PDB entry 7PIK | electron microscopy, 2.68 A resolution | chains C and L of the 7 polymer chains in the assembly

[Chain C]
Name: Transposon Tn7 transposition protein TnsB
From: Escherichia coli
UniProtKB: P13989 (TNSB_ECOLX); residues 1-702 here = UniProt positions 1-702
Sequence (703 residues; numbered 0 to 702; the number before each row is that of its first residue; numbering starts at 0):
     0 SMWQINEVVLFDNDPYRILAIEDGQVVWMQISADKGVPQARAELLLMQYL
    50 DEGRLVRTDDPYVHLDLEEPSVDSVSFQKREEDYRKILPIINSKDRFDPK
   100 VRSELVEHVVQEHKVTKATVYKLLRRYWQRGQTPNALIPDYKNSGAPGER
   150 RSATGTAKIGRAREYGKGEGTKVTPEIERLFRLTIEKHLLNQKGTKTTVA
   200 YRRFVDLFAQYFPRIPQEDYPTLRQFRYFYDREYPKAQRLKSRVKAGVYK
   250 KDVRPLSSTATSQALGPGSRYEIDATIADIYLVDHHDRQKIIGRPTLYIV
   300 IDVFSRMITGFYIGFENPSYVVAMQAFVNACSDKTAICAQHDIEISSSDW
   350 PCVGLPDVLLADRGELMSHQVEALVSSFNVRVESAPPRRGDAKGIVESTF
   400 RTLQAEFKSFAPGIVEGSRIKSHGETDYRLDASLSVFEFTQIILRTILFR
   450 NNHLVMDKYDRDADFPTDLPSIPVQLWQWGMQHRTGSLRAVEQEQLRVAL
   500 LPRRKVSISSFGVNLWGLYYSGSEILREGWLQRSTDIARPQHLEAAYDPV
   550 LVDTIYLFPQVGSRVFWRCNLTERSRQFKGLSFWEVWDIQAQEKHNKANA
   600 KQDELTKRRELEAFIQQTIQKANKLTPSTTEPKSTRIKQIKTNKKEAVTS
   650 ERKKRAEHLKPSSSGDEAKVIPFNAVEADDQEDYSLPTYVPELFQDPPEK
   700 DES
Not modelled in the structure: 0, 151-168, 236-262, 414-430, 535-539, 625-702
Construct notes: expression tag (0)
Swiss-Prot annotation at these positions:
  - DNA-binding region: Val105 to Arg124 (H-T-H motif)
  - region: Tyr140 to Val172 (Linker 1), Pro234 to Gly267 (Linker 2)
  - mutagenesis: Leu43 (L43W: Binds dsDNA less well, 80% reduction in transposition efficiency), Lys99 to Arg101 (Reduced DNA-binding, loss of transposition), Thr115 to Thr118 (Reduced DNA-binding, loss of transposition), Lys116 (K116A: Nearly wild-type DNA-binding, 50% transposition efficiency), Tyr120 to Lys121 (Reduced DNA-binding, loss of transposition), Arg124 to Arg125 (Reduced DNA-binding, loss of transposition), Pro133 (P133W: Binds dsDNA less well, 50% reduction in transposition efficiency), Ser143 to Arg150 (Reduced DNA-binding, loss of transposition), Lys157 (K157A: Nearly wild-type DNA-binding, only 10% transposition efficiency), Arg160 (R160A: Nearly wild-type DNA-binding, only 25% transposition efficiency), Arg223 (R223A: Reduced DNA-binding, loss of transposition), Gln224 to Arg226 (Reduced DNA-binding, loss of transposition), 13 further mutagenesis entries in UniProt
What the authors report for this chain:
  - catalytic residues: Asp273, Asp361, Glu396 (citing earlier work)
  - self-association interface (contacts with another copy of this molecule): Leu525
  - binding site for Right end fragment of Tn7 transposon: Lys34, Gly35, Arg101, Ser102, Lys116, Tyr120, Tyr140, Ser143, Gly147, Arg150, Lys157, Arg162, Glu163, Thr221, Arg223, Gln224, Tyr227
  - binding site for Right end fragment of Tn7 transposon (chain L): Arg160, Thr196, Thr197, Arg201, Arg226
  - mutagenesis - K116A: decreased growth
  - mutagenesis - L43W, K116A, P133W, K157A, L525W: decreased binding to Right end fragment of Tn7 transposon
  - mutagenesis - R160A: unchanged binding to Right end fragment of Tn7 transposon

[Chain L]
Molecule: Right end fragment of Tn7 transposon
Sequence (70 nucleotides; numbered 1 to 70; the number before each row is that of its first residue):
     1 TGTGGGCGGACAATAAAGTCTTAAACTGAACAAAATAGATCTAAACTATG
    51 ACAATAAAGTCTTAAACTAG
Not modelled in the structure: 1-7

[Interface between chain C and chain L]
Contacting residue pairs (26):
  Lys78(C) - DC61(L)  phosphate contact
  Lys78(C) - DT62(L)  salt bridge to the phosphate
  Lys113(C) - DT63(L)  phosphate contact
  Thr115(C) - DT63(L)  phosphate contact
  Thr118(C) - DT62(L)  sugar contact
  Thr118(C) - DT63(L)  phosphate contact
  Arg125(C) - DC61(L)  salt bridge to the phosphate
  Pro138(C) - DC61(L)  phosphate contact
  Asp139(C) - DT60(L)  sugar contact
  Asp139(C) - DC61(L)  hydrogen bond to the phosphate
  Tyr140(C) - DC61(L)  sugar contact
  Asn142(C) - DG59(L)  sugar contact
  Asn142(C) - DT60(L)  phosphate contact
  Ser143(C) - DG59(L)  base contact
  Ser143(C) - DT60(L)  sugar contact
  Gly144(C) - DA58(L)  base contact
  Gly144(C) - DG59(L)  sugar contact
  Arg150(C) - DA56(L)  base contact
  Arg150(C) - DA57(L)  hydrogen bond to the base
  Lys195(C) - DA48(L)  phosphate contact
  Thr196(C) - DA48(L)  phosphate contact
  Thr197(C) - DT47(L)  hydrogen bond to the phosphate
  Thr197(C) - DA48(L)  phosphate contact
  Arg201(C) - DT47(L)  salt bridge to the phosphate
  Arg223(C) - DA51(L)  base contact
  Arg226(C) - DA48(L)  salt bridge to the phosphate
Other interface residues (no listed pair), chain C (21 interface residues in all): Val114, Lys121, Ala145
Other interface residues (no listed pair), chain L (14 interface residues in all): DT49, DC52, DA64

[In short]
21 residues of chain C face 14 of chain L across their interface, with 3 hydrogen bonds and 4 salt bridges.
Among the polar pairs are Arg150(C)-DA57(L), Asp139(C)-DC61(L) and Thr197(C)-DT47(L). From the paper:
catalytic residues Asp273(C), Asp361(C) and Glu396(C); L43W, K116A and P133W of chain C, among others, reduce
binding to Right end fragment of Tn7 transposon; 6 substitutions were tested in all.
Chain C is Transposon Tn7 transposition protein TnsB (Escherichia coli) and chain L is Right end fragment of
Tn7 transposon; the structure, Cryo-EM structure of E. coli TnsB in complex with right end fragment of Tn7
transposon, was determined by electron microscopy.
